8P2N - chains A and B; structure by X-ray diffraction, 3.10 A resolution.

# Chain A (and B)
Name: Zinc finger and BTB domain-containing protein 8A.1-A
Source organism: Xenopus laevis
Notes: chain B of this document is another copy of the same molecule, construct and numbering; everything in this record applies to it too
Reference sequence: Q0IH98 (ZB8AA_XENLA); numbering as in UniProt (aligned over 1-147)
Chain sequence (156 residues; row label = number of the first residue in the row; numbers below 1 keep their minus sign (Met-1 is residue -1)):
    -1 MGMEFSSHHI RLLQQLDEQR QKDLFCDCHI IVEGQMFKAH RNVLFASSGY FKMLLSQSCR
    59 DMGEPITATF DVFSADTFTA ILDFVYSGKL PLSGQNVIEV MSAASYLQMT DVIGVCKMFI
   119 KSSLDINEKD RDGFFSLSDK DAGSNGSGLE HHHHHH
Disordered / not traced: -1 to 2, 127-154 (chain B: -1 to 4, 127-154)
Sequence notes: initiating methionine (-1); expression tag (0, 148-154)
Reported in the primary citation:
  - self-association interface (contacts with another copy of this molecule); pairs are residue here / residue on that copy: Ser103-Ser103 (hydrophobic contact), Tyr104-Tyr104 (hydrophobic contact), Gln106-Gln106 (hydrophobic contact), Ser103, Leu122, Asp123, Asp123

# How chain A and chain B interact
Pairs across the interface (56; chain A residue first):
  His6(A) - Leu11(B)
  His6(A) - Phe82(B)
  His6(A) - Val83(B)  hydrogen bond (side chain-backbone)
  His6(A) - Gly86(B)
  His7(A) - His7(B)
  His7(A) - Ile8(B)
  His7(A) - Leu11(B)
  His7(A) - Ser85(B)
  Ile8(A) - His7(B)
  Leu10(A) - Leu11(B)  hydrophobic
  Leu10(A) - Ala44(B)  hydrophobic
  Leu11(A) - His7(B)
  Leu11(A) - Leu10(B)  hydrophobic
  Gln13(A) - Ala44(B)
  Gln13(A) - Lys50(B)
  Leu14(A) - Asn40(B)
  Gln17(A) - Asn40(B)  hydrogen bond (side chain-backbone)
  Gln17(A) - Phe43(B)
  Gln17(A) - Ala44(B)
  Lys20(A) - Arg58(B)  hydrogen bond (backbone-side chain)
  Asp21(A) - Arg58(B)  hydrogen bond (backbone-side chain)
  Leu22(A) - Cys57(B)  hydrophobic
  Leu22(A) - Arg58(B)
  Phe23(A) - Arg39(B)
  Phe23(A) - Asn40(B)
  Phe23(A) - Phe43(B)  hydrophobic
  Phe23(A) - Leu53(B)  hydrophobic
  Phe23(A) - Cys57(B)  hydrogen bond (backbone-backbone)
  Cys24(A) - Met60(B)
  His38(A) - Asn40(B)
  Arg39(A) - Phe23(B)
  Asn40(A) - Leu14(B)
  Asn40(A) - Gln17(B)  hydrogen bond (backbone-side chain)
  Asn40(A) - Phe23(B)
  Asn40(A) - His38(B)
  Asn40(A) - Asn40(B)  hydrogen bond
  Phe43(A) - Gln17(B)
  Phe43(A) - Phe23(B)  hydrophobic
  Ala44(A) - Leu10(B)  hydrophobic
  Ala44(A) - Gln13(B)
  Ala44(A) - Gln17(B)
  Ser45(A) - His6(B)
  Lys50(A) - Gln13(B)
  Leu53(A) - Phe23(B)  hydrophobic
  Cys57(A) - Leu22(B)  hydrophobic
  Cys57(A) - Phe23(B)  hydrogen bond (backbone-backbone)
  Arg58(A) - Lys20(B)  hydrogen bond (side chain-backbone)
  Arg58(A) - Asp21(B)  hydrogen bond (side chain-backbone)
  Met60(A) - Phe23(B)  hydrophobic
  Met60(A) - Cys24(B)
  Met60(A) - Gly61(B)
  Gly61(A) - Met60(B)
  Phe82(A) - His6(B)
  Val83(A) - His6(B)  hydrogen bond (backbone-side chain)
  Ser85(A) - His7(B)  hydrogen bond (backbone-side chain)
  Gly86(A) - His6(B)
Also at the interface, not in a pair above, chain A (32 interface residues in all): Val41, Ser56, Asp109
Also at the interface, not in a pair above, chain B (31 interface residues in all): Asp25, Ser45, Ser56

# In short
32 residues of chain A face 31 of chain B across their interface; the contacts include 12 hydrogen bonds.
Among the polar pairs are His6(A)-Val83(B), Gln17(A)-Asn40(B) and Lys20(A)-Arg58(B). The paper reports a
self-association interface involving Ser103(A), Tyr104(A) and Gln106(A) among others.
Both chains are Zinc finger and BTB domain-containing protein 8A.1-A (Xenopus laevis). Entry 8P2N (Polymeric
form of the BTB domain of ZBTB8A from Xenopus laevis) was determined by X-ray diffraction (same publication as
8P2O, 8RIR and 8RIT).
